3F61 - chain A; structure by X-ray diffraction, 1.80 A resolution.

# Chain A
Name: Serine/threonine-protein kinase pknB
Source organism: Mycobacterium tuberculosis
Notes: EC 2.7.11.1; fragment: PknB kinase domain
UniProtKB: P0A5S4 (PKNB_MYCTU); residue numbers follow UniProt; this construct covers 1-308
Chain sequence (311 residues; numbered -2 to 308; the number before each row is that of its first residue; numbers below 1 keep their minus sign (Gly-2 is residue -2)):
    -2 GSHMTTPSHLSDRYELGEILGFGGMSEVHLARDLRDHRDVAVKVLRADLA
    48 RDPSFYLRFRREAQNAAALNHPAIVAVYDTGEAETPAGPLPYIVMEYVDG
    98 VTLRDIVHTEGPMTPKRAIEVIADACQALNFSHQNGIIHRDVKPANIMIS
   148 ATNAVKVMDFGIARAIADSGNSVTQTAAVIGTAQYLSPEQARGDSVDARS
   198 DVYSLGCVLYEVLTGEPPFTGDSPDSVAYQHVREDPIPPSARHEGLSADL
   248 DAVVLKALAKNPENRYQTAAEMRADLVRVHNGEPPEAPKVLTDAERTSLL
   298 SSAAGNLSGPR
Disordered / not traced: -2 to 0, 161-179, 291-308
Differences from the reference sequence: expression tag (-2 to 0); engineered mutation Asp33 (Leu in P0A5S4), Asp222 (Val in P0A5S4)
Metal / ion sites: Mg2+: Asn143, Asp156 (together with ADP)
Small-molecule neighbours: ADP (adenosine-5'-diphosphate): Leu17, Gly18, Phe19, Gly20, Ser23, Val25, Ala38, Lys40, Val72, Met92, Glu93, Tyr94, Val95, Thr99, Asp102, Lys140, Ala142, Asn143, Met145, Met155, Asp156

# Summary
Ligands of chain A: ADP. Asn143 and Asp156 form the Mg2+ site.
Chain A is Serine/threonine-protein kinase pknB (Mycobacterium tuberculosis); the structure, Crystal Structure
of M. tuberculosis PknB Leu33Asp/Val222Asp double mutant in complex with ADP, was determined by X-ray
diffraction together with 3F69 from the same study.
